1OS8 - chain A; structure by X-ray diffraction, 1.55 A resolution.

Chain A:
Protein: trypsin
Source organism: Streptomyces griseus
Notes: EC 3.4.21.4
UniProtKB: P00775 (TRYP_STRGR); residues 16-238 here correspond to UniProt positions 130-352 (UniProt number = residue number + 114)
Sequence (223 residues; each row starts with the number of its first residue; note: 17 numbers in that range are skipped by the numbering (no residue carries them; nothing is unmodelled there); a row labelled like 60A-60D holds insertion residues (60A, then the next letters in order)):
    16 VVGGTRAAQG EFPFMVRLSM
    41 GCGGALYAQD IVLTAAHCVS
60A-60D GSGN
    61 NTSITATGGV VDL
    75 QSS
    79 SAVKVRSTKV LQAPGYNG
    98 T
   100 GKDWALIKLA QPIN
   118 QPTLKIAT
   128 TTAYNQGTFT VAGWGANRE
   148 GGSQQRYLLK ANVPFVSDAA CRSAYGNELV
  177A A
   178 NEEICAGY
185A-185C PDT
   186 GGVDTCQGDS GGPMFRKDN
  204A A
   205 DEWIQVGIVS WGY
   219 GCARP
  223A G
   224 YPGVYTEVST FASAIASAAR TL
Disulfides: Cys42-Cys58, Cys168-Cys182, Cys191-Cys220
Ion coordination: Ca2+: Glu180, Glu230

Overview:
Glu180 and Glu230 coordinate Ca2+.
Chain A is trypsin (Streptomyces griseus); the structure, Recombinant streptomyces griseus trypsin, was
determined by X-ray diffraction together with 1OSS from the same study.
